Entry 7UV9 (electron microscopy, 3.20 A resolution); this record covers chains A and J of the 11 polymer chains in the assembly.

== Chain A ==
Molecule: Histone H3.2
Source organism: Homo sapiens
UniProt: Q71DI3 (H32_HUMAN); residues 1-135 here correspond to UniProt positions 2-136 (UniProt number = residue number + 1)
Chain sequence (135 residues; each row starts with the number of its first residue):
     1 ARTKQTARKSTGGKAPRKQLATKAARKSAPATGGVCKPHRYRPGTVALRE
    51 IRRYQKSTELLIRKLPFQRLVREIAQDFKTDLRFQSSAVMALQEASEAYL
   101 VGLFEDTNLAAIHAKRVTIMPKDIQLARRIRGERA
Not modelled in the structure: 1-28, 40-42, 135
Construct notes: engineered mutation Cys36 (Lys37 in Q71DI3); conflict Ala110 (Cys111 in Q71DI3)
Curated features (UniProtKB/Swiss-Prot):
  - modified residue: Arg2 (Asymmetric dimethylarginine), Thr3 (Phosphothreonine), Lys4 (Allysine), Gln5 (5-glutamyl dopamine), Thr6 (Phosphothreonine), Arg8 (Citrulline), Lys9 (N6,N6,N6-trimethyllysine), Ser10 (ADP-ribosylserine), Thr11 (Phosphothreonine), Lys14 (N6-(2-hydroxyisobutyryl)lysine), Arg17 (Asymmetric dimethylarginine), Lys18 (N6-(2-hydroxyisobutyryl)lysine), Lys23 (N6-(2-hydroxyisobutyryl)lysine), Arg26 (Citrulline), Lys27 (N6,N6,N6-trimethyllysine), Ser28 (ADP-ribosylserine), Lys37 (N6-methyllysine), Tyr41 (Phosphotyrosine), Lys56 (N6,N6,N6-trimethyllysine), Ser57 (Phosphoserine) and 7 more in UniProt
  - lipidation: Lys18 (N6-decanoyllysine)

== Chain J ==
Molecule: 185-nt DNA strand
Source organism: synthetic construct
Sequence (185 nucleotides; numbered -92 to 92; the number before each row is that of its first residue; numbers below 1 keep their minus sign (DA-92 is residue -92)):
   -92 ATCCCTATACGCGGCCGCCCTGGAGAATCCCGGTGCCGAGGCCGCTCAAT
   -42 TGGTCGTAGACAGCTCTAGCACCGCTTAAACGCACGTACGCGCTGTCCCC
     8 CGCGTTTTAACCGCCAAGGGGATTACTCCCTAGTCTCCAGGCACGTGTCA
    58 GATATATACATCCTGTGCATGTATTGAACAGCGAT
Not modelled in the structure: -92 to -76, 71-92

== Chain A / chain J interface ==
Contacting residue pairs (12):
  Pro43(A) - DG9(J)  phosphate contact
  Gly44(A) - DC8(J)  phosphate contact
  Gly44(A) - DG9(J)  hydrogen bond to the phosphate
  Val46(A) - DG9(J)  phosphate contact
  Arg63(A) - DA17(J)  phosphate contact
  Arg63(A) - DC18(J)  salt bridge to the phosphate
  Lys64(A) - DC18(J)  phosphate contact
  Leu65(A) - DA17(J)  sugar contact
  Leu65(A) - DC18(J)  phosphate contact
  Arg69(A) - DA17(J)  salt bridge to the phosphate
  Asp81(A) - DG27(J)  phosphate contact
  Arg83(A) - DG26(J)  sugar contact
Also at the interface, not in a pair above, chain A (13 interface residues in all): Thr45, Ala47, Pro66, Lys115
Also at the interface, not in a pair above, chain J (7 interface residues in all): DG-1

== Overview ==
13 residues of chain A and 7 residues of chain J are in contact, with 1 hydrogen bond and 2 salt bridges.
Among the polar pairs are Gly44(A)-DG9(J), Arg63(A)-DC18(J) and Arg69(A)-DA17(J).
Chain A is Histone H3.2 (Homo sapiens) and chain J is a 185-nt DNA strand (synthetic construct); the
structure, KDM2A-nucleosome structure stabilized by H3K36C-UNC8015 covalent conjugate, was determined by
electron microscopy, deposited together with 7UVA.
